3OE9 - chains A and B; structure by X-ray diffraction, 3.10 A resolution.

# Chain A (and B)
Name: C-X-C chemokine receptor type 4, Lysozyme Chimera
From: Homo Sapiens
Notes: EC 3.2.1.17; fragment: CXCR4 residues 2-228, LYSOZYME residues 1002-1161, CXCR4 residues 231-319; chain B of this document is another copy of the same molecule, construct and numbering; everything in this record applies to it too
UniProt: chimeric construct of P61073, P00720: residues 2-228 from P61073 (CXCR4_HUMAN) positions 2-228 (same numbers); residues 1002-1161 from P00720 positions 1002-1161 (same numbers); residues 231-319 from P61073 (CXCR4_HUMAN) positions 231-319 (same numbers)
Chain sequence (499 residues; row label = number of the first residue in the row; numbers below 1 keep their minus sign (Asp-9 is residue -9)):
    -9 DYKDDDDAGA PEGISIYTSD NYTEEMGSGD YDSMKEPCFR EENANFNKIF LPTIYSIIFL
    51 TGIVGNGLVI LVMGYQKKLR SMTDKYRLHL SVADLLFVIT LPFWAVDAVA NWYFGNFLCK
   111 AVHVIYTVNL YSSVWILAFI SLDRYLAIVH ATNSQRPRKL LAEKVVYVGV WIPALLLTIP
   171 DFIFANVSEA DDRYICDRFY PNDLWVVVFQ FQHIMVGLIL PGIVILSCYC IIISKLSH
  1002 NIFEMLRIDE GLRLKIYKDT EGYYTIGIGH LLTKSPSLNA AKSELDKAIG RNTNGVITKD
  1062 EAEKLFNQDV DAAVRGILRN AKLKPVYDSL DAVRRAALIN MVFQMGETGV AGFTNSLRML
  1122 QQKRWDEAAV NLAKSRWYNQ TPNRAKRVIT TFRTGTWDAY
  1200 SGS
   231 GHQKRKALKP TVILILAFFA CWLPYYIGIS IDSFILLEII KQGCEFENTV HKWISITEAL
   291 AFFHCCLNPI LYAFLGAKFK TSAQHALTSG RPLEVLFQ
Disordered / not traced: -9 to 27, 31-34, 1020-1022, 1200-1202, 231-235, 272-273, 304-328 (chain B: -9 to 34, 66-69, 1021-1023, 1200-1202, 231-235, 304-328)
Construct notes: expression tag (-9 to 1, 320-328); engineered mutation Trp125 (Leu in P61073), Pro240 (Thr in P61073), Thr1054 (Cys in P00720), Ala1097 (Cys in P00720); linker (1200-1202)
Disulfides: Cys28-Cys274, Cys109-Cys186
Covalent attachments: covalent link His228-Asn1002
Small-molecule neighbours: ITD ((6,6-dimethyl-5,6-dihydroimidazo[2,1-b][1,3]thiazol-3-yl)methyl N,N'-dicyclohexylimidothiocarbamate): Lys38, Trp94, Asp97, Ala98, Trp102, Val112, His113, Tyr116, Arg183, Ile185, Cys186, Asp187, Arg188, Glu288
Reported in the primary citation:
  - mutagenesis - T240P: abolished signaling
  - conformationally variable residues (helix shift): Lys234 to Pro240
  - mutagenesis - L125W: unchanged signaling
  - mutagenesis - L125W: increased stability (citing earlier work)

# How chain A and chain B interact
Residue-residue contacts (29; chain A residue first):
  Tyr135(A) with Tyr135(B)
  His140(A) with His140(B)
  Asn143(A) with Asn143(B), hydrogen bond
  Gln145(A) with Lys1060(B)
  Asn192(A) with Leu267(B); Glu268(B), hydrogen bond
  Leu194(A) with Val197(B), hydrophobic; Leu267(B)
  Trp195(A) with Leu267(B), hydrogen bond (side chain-backbone); Ile269(B), hydrophobic
  Val197(A) with Leu194(B), hydrophobic
  Val198(A) with Phe201(B), hydrophobic; Leu267(B), hydrophobic
  Phe201(A) with Val198(B); Phe201(B); Gln202(B); Met205(B), hydrophobic
  Met205(A) with Met205(B), hydrophobic; Ile209(B), hydrophobic
  Ile213(A) with Leu210(B), hydrophobic
  Leu266(A) with Asn192(B); Leu194(B)
  Leu267(A) with Asn192(B); Leu194(B), hydrophobic; Trp195(B), hydrogen bond (backbone-side chain); Val198(B), hydrophobic
  Glu268(A) with Asn192(B), hydrogen bond
  Ile269(A) with Trp195(B), hydrophobic
  Asp1061(A) with Gln145(B)
Interface residues without a listed pair, chain A (19 interface residues in all): Pro191, Ile209
Interface residues without a listed pair, chain B (20 interface residues in all): Asp193, Leu266

# Summary
Chain A and chain B form an interface of 19 and 20 residues respectively; the contacts include 5 hydrogen
bonds. Polar pairs include Asn143(A)-Asn143(B), Asn192(A)-Glu268(B) and Trp195(A)-Leu267(B). Ligands of chain
A: compound ITD. From the paper: T240P of chain A abolishes signaling; conformational variability at
Lys234(A).
Both chains are C-X-C chemokine receptor type 4, Lysozyme Chimera (Homo Sapiens). Entry 3OE9 (Crystal
structure of the chemokine CXCR4 receptor in complex with a small molecule antagonist IT1t in ...) was
determined by X-ray diffraction together with 3ODU, 3OE0, 3OE6 and 3OE8 from the same study.
